Entry 3POB (X-ray diffraction, 1.80 A resolution); this record covers chains A and D of the 4 polymer chains in the assembly.

# Chain A
Name: Mannan-binding lectin serine protease 1
From: Rattus norvegicus
Notes: EC 3.4.21.-; fragment: MASP-1 CUB2 domain
Reference sequence: Q8CHN8 (MASP1_RAT); residues 164-277 here correspond to UniProt positions 188-301 (UniProt number = residue number + 24)
Chain sequence (115 residues; row label = number of the first residue in the row):
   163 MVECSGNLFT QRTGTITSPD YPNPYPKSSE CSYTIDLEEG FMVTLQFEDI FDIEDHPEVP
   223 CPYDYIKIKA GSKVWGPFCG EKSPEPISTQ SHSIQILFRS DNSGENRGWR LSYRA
Not modelled in the structure: 163-165
Sequence notes: initiating methionine (163)
Curated features (UniProtKB/Swiss-Prot):
  - binding site (Ca(2+)): E216, D226, D263, S265
Cystine bridges: C166-C193, C223-C241
Metal / ion sites: Ca2+: E216, D226, D263, S265
What the authors report for this chain:
  - Ca2+ coordination: E216, D226, D263, S265
  - contacts within the chain: H218-E220 (hydrogen bond)
  - conformationally variable residues (loop rearrangement): H218, E220, Y225

# Chain D
Name: MBL collagen-like peptide
Chain sequence (29 residues; numbered 1 to 29; the number before each row is that of its first residue):
     1 XGPPGPPGPP GPPGKLGPPG PPGPPGPPX
Not modelled in the structure: 29
Modified positions: ACE (acetyl group) at position 1, NH2 (amino group) at position 29; P4, P7, P10, P13, P19, P22, P25, P28 (4-hydroxyproline; HYP)

# Chain A / chain D interface
Contacting residue pairs (6):
  H218(A) with P13(D); G14(D), hydrogen bond (side chain-backbone)
  E220(A) with K15(D), salt bridge; L16(D), hydrogen bond (side chain-backbone)
  V221(A) with L16(D), hydrophobic
  Y225(A) with P13(D)
Also at the interface, not in a pair above, chain A (5 interface residues in all): E216
Interface features reported in the paper:
  - interface residues, chain A: D217(A), H218(A), E220(A)

# Overview
5 residues of chain A face 4 of chain D across their interface; the contacts include 2 hydrogen bonds and 1
salt bridge. Polar contacts include E220(A)-K15(D), H218(A)-G14(D) and E220(A)-L16(D). UniProt lists 4
Ca2+-binding residues on chain A. The paper reports interface residues D217(A), H218(A) and E220(A); Ca2+
coordination by E216(A), D226(A) and D263(A) among others.
Chain A is Mannan-binding lectin serine protease 1 (Rattus norvegicus) and chain D is MBL collagen-like
peptide; the structure, Crystal structure of MASP-1 CUB2 domain in complex with the collagen-like domain of
MBL, was determined by X-ray diffraction.
